4I77 - chains H and Z of the 3 polymer chains in the assembly; structure by X-ray diffraction, 1.90 A resolution.

Chain H:
Protein: Lebrikizumab heavy chain
Organism: Homo sapiens
Notes: fragment: Fab
Amino-acid sequence (219 residues; row label = number of the first residue in the row; a row labelled like 82A-82C holds insertion residues (82A, then the next letters in order)):
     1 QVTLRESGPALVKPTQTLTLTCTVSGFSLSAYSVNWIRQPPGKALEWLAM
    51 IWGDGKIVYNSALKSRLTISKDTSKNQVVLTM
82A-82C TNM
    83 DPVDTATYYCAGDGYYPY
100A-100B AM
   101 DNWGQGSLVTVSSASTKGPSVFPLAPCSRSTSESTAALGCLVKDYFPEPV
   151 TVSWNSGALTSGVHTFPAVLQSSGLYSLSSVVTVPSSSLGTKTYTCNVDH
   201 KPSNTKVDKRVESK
Disulfide bonds: Cys22-Cys92, Cys140-Cys196

Chain Z:
Protein: Interleukin-13
Organism: Homo sapiens
UniProt: P35225 (IL13_HUMAN); residues 2-113 here correspond to UniProt positions 35-146 (UniProt number = residue number + 33)
Amino-acid sequence (112 residues; row label = number of the first residue in the row):
     2 GPVPPSTALRELIEELVNITQNQKAPLCNGSMVWSINLTAGMYCAALESL
    52 INVSGCSAIEKTQRMLSGFCPHKVSAGQFSSLHVRDTKIEVAQFVKDLLL
   102 HLKKLFREGRFN
Unresolved in the structure: 2-7, 23-26, 109-113
Disulfide bonds: Cys29-Cys57, Cys45-Cys71
Swiss-Prot annotation at these positions:
  - glycosylation (N-linked (GlcNAc...) asparagine): Asn19, Asn30, Asn38, Asn53

Interface between chain H and chain Z:
Pairs across the interface (29; chain H residue first):
  Phe27(H) with Ser55(Z)
  Ala31(H) with Ser32(Z); Ser55(Z), hydrogen bond (backbone-side chain); Gly56(Z), hydrogen bond (backbone-backbone)
  Ser33(H) with Gly56(Z)
  Trp52(H) with Gly56(Z); Cys57(Z); Ser58(Z); Glu61(Z)
  Gly53(H) with Gly56(Z), hydrogen bond (backbone-backbone)
  Asp54(H) with Gly56(Z), hydrogen bond (backbone-backbone); Cys57(Z); Ser58(Z), hydrogen bond; Ala59(Z), hydrogen bond (side chain-backbone)
  Lys56(H) with Ser58(Z)
  Tyr97(H) with Ile52(Z); Asn53(Z); Val54(Z); Ser55(Z); Ala77(Z), hydrophobic
  Tyr98(H) with Ile52(Z), hydrophobic; Gln64(Z); Arg65(Z); Ser68(Z), hydrogen bond
  Tyr100(H) with Val54(Z); Cys57(Z); Ile60(Z); Glu61(Z); Gln64(Z), hydrogen bond
Also at the interface, not in a pair above, chain H (13 interface residues in all): Ser30, Tyr32, Pro99
Also at the interface, not in a pair above, chain Z (16 interface residues in all): Asn30

Summary:
13 residues of chain H face 16 of chain Z across their interface; the contacts include 8 hydrogen bonds. Among
the polar pairs are Ala31(H)-Ser55(Z), Asp54(H)-Ser58(Z) and Asp54(H)-Ala59(Z).
Here chain H is Lebrikizumab heavy chain and chain Z is Interleukin-13, both from Homo sapiens. Entry 4I77
(Lebrikizumab Fab bound to IL-13) was determined by X-ray diffraction.
